PDB entry 9FGZ | electron microscopy, 2.70 A resolution | chains A and B of the 6 polymer chains in the assembly

Chain A (and B):
Molecule: 3,2-trans-enoyl-CoA isomerase
From: Saccharomyces cerevisiae
Notes: chain B of this document is another copy of the same molecule, construct and numbering; everything in this record applies to it too
Reference sequence: Q05871 (ECI1_YEAST); residues 1-280 here = UniProt positions 1-280
Amino-acid sequence (280 residues; row label = number of the first residue in the row):
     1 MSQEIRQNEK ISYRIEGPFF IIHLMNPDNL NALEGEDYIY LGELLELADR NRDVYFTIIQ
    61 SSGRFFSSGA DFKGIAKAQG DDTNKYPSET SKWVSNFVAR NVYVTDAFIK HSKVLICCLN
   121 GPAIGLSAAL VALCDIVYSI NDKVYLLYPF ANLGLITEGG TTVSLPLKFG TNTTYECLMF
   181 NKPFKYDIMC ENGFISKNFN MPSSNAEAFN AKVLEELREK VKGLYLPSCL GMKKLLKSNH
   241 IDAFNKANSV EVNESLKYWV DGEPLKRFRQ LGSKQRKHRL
Disordered / not traced: 1-3, 80-83 (chain B: 1-4, 78-84, 271-280)
UniProt features mapped onto this chain:
  - motif: His278 to Leu280 (Microbody targeting signal)
  - active site: Glu158 (Proton donor/acceptor)
  - binding site (substrate): Ser68 to Phe72, Leu126
From the paper describing this entry:
  - conformationally variable residues (order/disorder transition): Phe268 to Leu280

Interface between chain A and chain B:
Residue-residue contacts - 56 pairs, chain A then chain B:
  Phe56(A) with Phe180(B), hydrophobic
  Cys134(A) with Asn172(B)
  Asp135(A) with Asn172(B); Tyr175(B)
  Ile136(A) with Glu176(B); Phe180(B), hydrophobic
  Tyr138(A) with Glu176(B), hydrogen bond; Phe180(B)
  Lys168(A) with Asn172(B), hydrogen bond
  Gly193(A) with Asn172(B); Thr173(B)
  Phe194(A) with Asn172(B), hydrogen bond (backbone-side chain)
  Ser196(A) with Glu176(B)
  Leu217(A) with Phe180(B), hydrophobic
  Lys220(A) with Glu176(B), salt bridge; Phe180(B)
  Val221(A) with Phe180(B), hydrophobic
  Gly223(A) with Asn152(B); Arg267(B), hydrogen bond (backbone-side chain)
  Leu224(A) with Ala151(B); Met179(B); Phe180(B), hydrophobic; Asn181(B); Arg267(B)
  Tyr225(A) with Ala151(B), hydrogen bond (backbone-backbone); Gly154(B); Glu263(B); Arg267(B)
  Pro227(A) with Tyr258(B), hydrogen bond (backbone-side chain)
  Ser228(A) with Phe150(B), hydrogen bond (side chain-backbone); Ala151(B); Leu155(B), hydrogen bond (side chain-backbone); Ile156(B); Tyr258(B)
  Cys229(A) with Met179(B), hydrogen bond (side chain-backbone)
  Gly231(A) with Tyr258(B)
  Met232(A) with Phe150(B), hydrophobic; Ala151(B), hydrophobic; Ile156(B), hydrophobic; Thr157(B); Leu178(B); Met179(B), hydrophobic
  Lys233(A) with Tyr175(B); Met179(B)
  Leu235(A) with Ile156(B), hydrophobic; Thr157(B); Thr162(B); Val250(B), hydrophobic; Glu251(B)
  Leu236(A) with Thr162(B); Pro166(B), hydrophobic; Tyr175(B); Met179(B), hydrophobic
  Asn239(A) with Thr162(B), hydrogen bond (side chain-backbone); Val163(B); Pro166(B)
Interface residues without a listed pair, chain A (29 interface residues in all): Val114, Ile116, Val137, Leu167, Lys237
Interface residues without a listed pair, chain B (26 interface residues in all): Thr171, Thr174, Glu254

Overview:
29 residues of chain A and 26 residues of chain B are in contact, with 10 hydrogen bonds and 1 salt bridge.
Among the polar pairs are Lys220(A)-Glu176(B), Tyr138(A)-Glu176(B) and Lys168(A)-Asn172(B). UniProt lists
active-site residue Glu158(A) and 6 substrate-binding residues on chain A. From the paper: conformational
variability at Phe268(A).
Both chains are 3,2-trans-enoyl-CoA isomerase (Saccharomyces cerevisiae). Entry 9FGZ (Pex5-Eci1 complex - Eci1
reconstruction) was determined by electron microscopy (same publication as 9FH0).
